Entry 6BYX (X-ray diffraction, 2.21 A resolution); this record covers chain A.

[Chain A]
Molecule: Short ulvan lyase
Organism: Alteromonas sp. LOR
Reference sequence: A0A109PTH9 (A0A109PTH9_9ALTE); residues 26-522 here correspond to UniProt positions 32-528 (UniProt number = residue number + 6)
Amino-acid sequence (506 residues; row label = number of the first residue in the row):
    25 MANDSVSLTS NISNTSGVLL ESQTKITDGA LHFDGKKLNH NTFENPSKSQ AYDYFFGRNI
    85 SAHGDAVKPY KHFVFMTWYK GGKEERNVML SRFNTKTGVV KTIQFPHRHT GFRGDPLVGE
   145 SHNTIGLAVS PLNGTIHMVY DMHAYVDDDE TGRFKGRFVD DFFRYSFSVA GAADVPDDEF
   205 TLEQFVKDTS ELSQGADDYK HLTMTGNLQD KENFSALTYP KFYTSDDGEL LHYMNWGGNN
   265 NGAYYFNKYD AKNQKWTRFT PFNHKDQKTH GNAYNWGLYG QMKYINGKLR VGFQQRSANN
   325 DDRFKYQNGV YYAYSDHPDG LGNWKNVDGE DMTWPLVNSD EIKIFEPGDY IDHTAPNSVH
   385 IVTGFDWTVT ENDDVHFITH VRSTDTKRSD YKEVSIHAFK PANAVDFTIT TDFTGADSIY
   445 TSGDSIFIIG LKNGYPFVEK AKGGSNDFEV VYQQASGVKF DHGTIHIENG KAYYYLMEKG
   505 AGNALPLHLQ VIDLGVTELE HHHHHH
Not modelled in the structure: 25-39, 521-530
Sequence notes: initiating methionine (25); engineered mutation N259 (Arg265 in A0A109PTH9); expression tag (523-530)
Ion coordination: Ca2+ site 1: D212, D222, K224; Ca2+ site 2: N323, D326, F328
Curated features (UniProtKB/Swiss-Prot):
  - active site: H146 (Proton donor/acceptor)
  - binding site (substrate): S145, H146, Y303, R320, H384
  - binding site (Ca(2+)): D212, D222, K224, N323, D326, F328
From the paper describing this entry:
  - mutagenesis - H146A, H167A, R259N, R320A: abolished catalytic activity
  - binding site for beta-D-glucopyranuronic acid: N263, Y303, R320
  - binding site for 3-O-sulfo-alpha-L-rhamnopyranose: R177, R320, Y330, V386
  - contacts within the chain: N263-R320 (hydrogen bond), Y303-R320, R320-Y330
  - binding site for 4,5-dehydro-D-glucuronic acid: H384
  - mutagenesis - T242A, Y243F, N263A, Y330F: decreased catalytic activity
  - mutagenesis - Y303F: increased catalytic activity
  - catalytic residues: H146, H167, Y243 (proposed by the authors, not directly observed)

[Overview]
The Ca2+ site 1 is built by D212, D222 and K224. N323, D326 and F328 coordinate Ca2+ site 2. From UniProt:
active-site residue H146, 5 substrate-binding residues and 6 Ca2+-binding residues. The paper reports
catalytic residues H146, H167 and Y243; H146A, H167A and R259N, among others, abolish catalytic activity; 9
substitutions were tested in all.
Chain A is Short ulvan lyase (Alteromonas sp. LOR); the structure, Complex structure of LOR107 mutant (R259N)
with tetrasaccharide substrate, was determined by X-ray diffraction (same publication as 6BYP and 6BYT).
